7TY2 - chain A; structure by X-ray diffraction, 2.44 A resolution.

== Chain A ==
Molecule: Histone-lysine N-methyltransferase SETD2
From: Homo sapiens
Notes: EC 2.1.1.359, 2.1.1.-
UniProtKB: Q9BYW2 (SETD2_HUMAN); residues 1434-1711 here = UniProt positions 1434-1711
Amino-acid sequence (278 residues; each row starts with the number of its first residue):
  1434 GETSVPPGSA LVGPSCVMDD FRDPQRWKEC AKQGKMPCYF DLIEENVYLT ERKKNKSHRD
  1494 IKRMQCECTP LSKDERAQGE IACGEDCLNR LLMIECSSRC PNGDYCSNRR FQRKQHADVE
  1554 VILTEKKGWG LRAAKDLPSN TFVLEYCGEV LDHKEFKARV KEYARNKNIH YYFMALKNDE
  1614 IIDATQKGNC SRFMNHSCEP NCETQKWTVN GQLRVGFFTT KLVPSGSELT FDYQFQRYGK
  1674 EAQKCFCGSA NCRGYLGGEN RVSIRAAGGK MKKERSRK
Disordered / not traced: 1434-1445, 1486-1496, 1511-1512, 1693-1711
Bound ions: Zn2+ site 1: C1499, C1501, C1516, C1520; Zn2+ site 2: C1516, C1529, C1533, C1539; Zn2+ site 3: C1631, C1678, C1680, C1685
Small-molecule neighbours:
  - KS6 (N-[(1R,3S)-3-(4-acetylpiperazin-1-yl)cyclohexyl]-4-fluoro-7-methyl-1H-indole-2-carboxamide): Y1579, F1589, V1593, A1597, Y1604, Y1605, F1606, M1607, M1627, N1628, H1629, F1664, Y1666, F1668, Y1671, E1674, Q1676, L1689
  - S-adenosylmethionine (SAM): K1560, G1561, W1562, Y1579, I1602, H1603, Y1604, Y1605, R1625, F1626, M1627, N1628, H1629, Q1676, K1677, C1678, F1679, C1680, L1689
Curated features (UniProtKB/Swiss-Prot):
  - binding site (Zn(2+)): C1499, C1501, C1516, C1520, C1529, C1533, C1539, C1631, C1678, C1680, C1685
  - binding site (S-adenosyl-L-methionine): K1560 to W1562, H1603 to Y1605, N1628, H1629, Q1676, F1679
  - modified residue: S1696 (Phosphoserine)
  - natural variant: D1453 (D1453N: In ALL; uncertain significance), D1493 (D1493N: In ALL; uncertain significance), L1609 (L1609P: In ALL; uncertain significance), K1654 (K1654Q: In ALL; uncertain significance), T1663 (T1663M: In ALL; uncertain significance)
  - mutagenesis: F1589 (F1589A: Strongly reduced methyltransferase activity), Y1604 (Y1604A: Increased methyltransferase activity), R1625 (R1625H/G: Loss of methyltransferase activity. Abolishes ability to monomethylate STAT1), C1631 (C1631A: Does not affect methyltransferase activity), E1636 (E1636A: Increased methyltransferase activity), T1637 (T1637A: Increased methyltransferase activity), F1668 (F1668A: Strongly reduced methyltransferase activity), Q1669 (Q1669A: Loss of methyltransferase activity), R1670 (R1670A/V/L/I/F: Impaired methyltransferase activity; R1670P/W/K/Q: Loss of methyltransferase activity), Y1671 (Y1671A: Strongly reduced methyltransferase activity)
From the paper describing this entry:
  - binding site for KS6: F1606, Y1671, Q1676
  - conformationally variable residues (side-chain flip): Y1671

== Summary ==
Ligands of chain A: S-adenosylmethionine and compound KS6. C1499, C1501, C1516 and C1520 form the Zn2+ site 1.
C1516, C1529, C1533 and C1539 form the Zn2+ site 2. UniProt lists 11 Zn2+-binding residues, 10
S-adenosyl-L-methionine-binding residues and 10 mutagenesis sites. The paper reports a binding site for KS6 at
F1606, Y1671 and Q1676; conformational variability at Y1671.
Chain A is Histone-lysine N-methyltransferase SETD2 (Homo sapiens); the structure, Crystal Structure of SETD2
Bound to an Indole-based Inhibitor, was determined by X-ray diffraction, deposited together with 7TY3.
